6O81 - chains A and D of the 16 polymer chains in the assembly; structure by electron microscopy, 3.21 A resolution.

Chain A:
Molecule: Translation initiation factor eIF-2B subunit epsilon
Organism: Homo sapiens
Reference sequence: Q13144 (EI2BE_HUMAN); residue numbers follow UniProt; this construct covers 1-721
Chain sequence (721 residues; row label = number of the first residue in the row):
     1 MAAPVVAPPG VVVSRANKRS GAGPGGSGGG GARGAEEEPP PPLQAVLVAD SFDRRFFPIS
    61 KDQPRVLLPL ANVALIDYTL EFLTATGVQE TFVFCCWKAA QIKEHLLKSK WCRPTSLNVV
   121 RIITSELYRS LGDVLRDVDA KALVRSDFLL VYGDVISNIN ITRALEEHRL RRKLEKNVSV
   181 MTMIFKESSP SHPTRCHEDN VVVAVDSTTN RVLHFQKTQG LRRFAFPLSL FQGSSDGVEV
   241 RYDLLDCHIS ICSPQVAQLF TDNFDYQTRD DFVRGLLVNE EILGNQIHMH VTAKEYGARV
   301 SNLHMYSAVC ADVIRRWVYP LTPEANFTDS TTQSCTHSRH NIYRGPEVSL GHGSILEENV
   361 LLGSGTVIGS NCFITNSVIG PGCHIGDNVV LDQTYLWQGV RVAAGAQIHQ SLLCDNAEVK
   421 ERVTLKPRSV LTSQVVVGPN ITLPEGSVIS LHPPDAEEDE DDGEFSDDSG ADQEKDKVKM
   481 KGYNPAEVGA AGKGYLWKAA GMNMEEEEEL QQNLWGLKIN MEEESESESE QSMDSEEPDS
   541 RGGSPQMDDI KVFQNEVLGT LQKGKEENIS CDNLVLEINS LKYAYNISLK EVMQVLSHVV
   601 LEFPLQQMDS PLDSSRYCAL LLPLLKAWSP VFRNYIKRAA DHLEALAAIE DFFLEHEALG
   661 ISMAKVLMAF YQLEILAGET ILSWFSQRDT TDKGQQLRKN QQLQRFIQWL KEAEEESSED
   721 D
Unresolved in the structure: 1-40, 467-548, 689-691, 716-721
Differences from the reference sequence: conflict Lys563 (Arg in Q13144), Gly678 (Glu in Q13144)

Chain D:
Molecule: Translation initiation factor eIF-2B subunit beta
Organism: Homo sapiens
Reference sequence: P49770 (EI2BB_HUMAN); residue numbers follow UniProt; this construct covers 2-351
Chain sequence (368 residues; each row starts with the number of its first residue; numbers below 1 keep their minus sign (Met-16 is residue -16)):
   -16 MHHHHHHGGG SENLYFQSPG SAAKGSELSE RIESFVETLK RGGGPRSSEE MARETLGLLR
    44 QIITDHRWSN AGELMELIRR EGRRMTAAQP SETTVGNMVR RVLKIIREEY GRLHGRSDES
   104 DQQESLHKLL TSGGLNEDFS FHYAQLQSNI IEAINELLVE LEGTMENIAA QALEHIHSNE
   164 VIMTIGFSRT VEAFLKEAAR KRKFHVIVAE CAPFCQGHEM AVNLSKAGIE TTVMTDAAIF
   224 AVMSRVNKVI IGTKTILANG ALRAVTGTHT LALAAKHHST PLIVCAPMFK LSPQFPNEED
   284 SFHKFVAPEE VLPFTEGDIL EKVSVHCPVF DYVPPELITL FISNIGGNAP SYIYRLMSEL
   344 YHPDDHVL
Unresolved in the structure: -16 to 7, 99-124
Differences from the reference sequence: initiating methionine (-16); expression tag (-15 to 1)
Residues lining bound ligands: C7B (2-(4-chloranylphenoxy)-N-[4-[2-(4-chloranylphenoxy)ethanoylamino]cyclohexyl]ethanamide): Asn162, Val164, His188, Ile190, Thr215, Val225
What the authors report for this chain:
  - mutagenesis - N132D: increased catalytic activity with Eukaryotic translation initiation factor 2 subunit 1

Chain A / chain D interface:
Residue-residue contacts (49; chain A residue first):
  Glu81(A) with Arg24(D), salt bridge
  Thr84(A) with Arg24(D), hydrogen bond (backbone-side chain)
  Ala85(A) with Arg24(D)
  Thr115(A) with Glu16(D)
  Leu117(A) with Glu20(D); Arg24(D)
  Lys186(A) with Glu292(D), salt bridge; Phe297(D)
  Glu187(A) with Phe297(D); Thr298(D)
  Ser188(A) with Phe297(D); Thr298(D)
  Ser189(A) with Phe297(D); Gly300(D)
  Ser191(A) with Gly300(D); Asp301(D), hydrogen bond (side chain-backbone)
  His192(A) with Phe297(D); Gly300(D); Leu303(D)
  Pro193(A) with Glu304(D)
  Thr194(A) with Phe297(D)
  Lys294(A) with Glu292(D)
  Glu295(A) with Glu292(D)
  Tyr296(A) with Glu292(D); Phe297(D), hydrophobic
  Arg315(A) with Pro291(D); Leu303(D), hydrogen bond (side chain-backbone); Glu304(D), hydrogen bond (side chain-backbone); Val306(D), hydrogen bond (side chain-backbone)
  Arg316(A) with Phe288(D), hydrogen bond (side chain-backbone); Ala290(D); Pro291(D)
  Trp317(A) with Pro291(D); Glu292(D); Leu295(D); Phe297(D), hydrophobic; Leu303(D), hydrophobic
  Tyr319(A) with Lys287(D); Phe288(D); Val289(D), hydrophobic; Ala290(D)
  Pro320(A) with Arg24(D)
  Asn326(A) with Lys23(D), hydrogen bond (backbone-side chain)
  Asp329(A) with Lys23(D), salt bridge
  Thr336(A) with Asp283(D)
  His337(A) with Phe288(D)
  His340(A) with His309(D)
  Asn341(A) with His309(D), hydrogen bond
  Glu358(A) with Ser307(D)
Interface residues without a listed pair, chain A (31 interface residues in all): Leu245, Asp312, Ala325
Interface residues without a listed pair, chain D (25 interface residues in all): Ser12, Glu13, Glu293, Pro296

Overview:
The interface between chain A and chain D involves 31 residues on one side and 25 on the other, with 8
hydrogen bonds and 3 salt bridges. Polar pairs include Glu81(A)-Arg24(D), Lys186(A)-Glu292(D) and
Asp329(A)-Lys23(D). From the paper: N132D of chain D increases catalytic activity with Eukaryotic translation
initiation factor 2 subunit 1.
Here chain A is Translation initiation factor eIF-2B subunit epsilon and chain D is Translation initiation
factor eIF-2B subunit beta, both from Homo sapiens. Entry 6O81 (Electron cryo-microscopy of the eukaryotic
translation initiation factor 2B bound to translation initiation factor 2 from ...) was determined by electron
microscopy, deposited together with 6O85 and 6O9Z.
